6G90 - chains 1 and h of the 38 polymer chains in the assembly; structure by electron microscopy, 4.00 A resolution.

# Chain 1
Molecule: U1 snRNA
From: Saccharomyces cerevisiae
Sequence (407 nucleotides; each row starts with the number of its first residue; note: 161 numbers in that range are skipped by the numbering (no residue carries them; nothing is unmodelled there)):
     1 AUACUUACCU UAAGAUAUCA GAGGAGAUCA AGAAGUCCUA CUGAUCAAAC AUGCGCUUCC
    61 AAUAGUAGAA GGACGUUAAG CAUUUAUCAU UGAACUAUAA UUGUUCAUUG AAGUCAUUGA
   121 UGCAAACUCC UUGGUCACAC ACACAUACGG CGCGGAAGGC GUGUUUGCUG ACGUUUCCAU
   181 UCCCUUGUUU CAAUCAUUGG UUAAUCCCUU GAUUCCUUUG GGGAUUUUUG GGUUAAACUG
   241 AUUUUUGGGG CCCUUUGUUU CUUCUGCCUG GAGAAGUUUG ACACCAAAUU CAAAUUGGUG
   301 UUAGGGGAGC UGGGGCCUUU CAAAA
   378 NNNNNNNNNN NNNNNNN
   424 NNNNNNNNNN NNNNNNN
   516 UUUUGGAAGG UCUUGGU
   538 CGGGUGGAUC UUAUAAUUUU UGAUUUAUUU U
Not modelled in the structure: 62-66, 96-102, 113-114, 145-151, 174-180, 203-235, 260, 267-271, 278-279, 288-294, 565-568
Modified positions: PSU (pseudouridine-5'-monophosphate) at position 5; PSU (pseudouridine-5'-monophosphate) at position 6
What the authors report for this chain:
  - conformationally variable residues (order/disorder transition): A1 to U10

# Chain h
Protein: Small nuclear ribonucleoprotein Sm D1
From: Saccharomyces cerevisiae
UniProtKB: Q02260 (SMD1_YEAST); the construct has insertions or renumbered stretches relative to UniProt, so the offset changes along the chain: 1-49 = UniProt 1-49; 51-73 = UniProt 50-72; 78-146 = UniProt 78-146
Sequence (146 residues; row label = number of the first residue in the row; note: 5 numbers in that range are skipped by the numbering (no residue carries them; nothing is unmodelled there); a row labelled like 73A-73E holds insertion residues (73A, then the next letters in order)):
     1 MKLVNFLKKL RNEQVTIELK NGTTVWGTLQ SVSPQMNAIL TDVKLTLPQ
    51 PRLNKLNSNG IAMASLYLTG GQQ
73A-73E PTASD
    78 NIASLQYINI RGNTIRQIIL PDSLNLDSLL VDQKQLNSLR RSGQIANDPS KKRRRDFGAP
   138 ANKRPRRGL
Not modelled in the structure: 51-57, 73A-73E, 120-146
UniProt features mapped onto this chain:
  - motif: Lys-128 to Arg-144 (Nuclear localization signal)

# Interface between chain 1 and chain h
Residue-residue contacts (25; chain 1 residue first):
  U18(1) / Gln-110(h)  hydrogen bond to the sugar
  C19(1) / Gln-110(h)  sugar contact
  C19(1) / Asn-114(h)  hydrogen bond to the phosphate
  G35(1) / Arg-117(h)  hydrogen bond to the sugar
  U36(1) / Arg-117(h)  phosphate contact
  A47(1) / Arg-11(h)  sugar contact
  C547(1) / Pro-34(h)  phosphate contact
  U548(1) / Pro-34(h)  phosphate contact
  U549(1) / Lys-2(h)  salt bridge to the phosphate
  A552(1) / Lys-2(h)  salt bridge to the phosphate
  U557(1) / Gln-35(h)  hydrogen bond to the sugar
  U557(1) / Asn-37(h)  hydrogen bond to the base
  U557(1) / Arg-88(h)  salt bridge to the phosphate
  U557(1) / Gly-89(h)  base contact
  U557(1) / Asn-90(h)  hydrogen bond to the phosphate
  G559(1) / Lys-20(h)  hydrogen bond to the sugar
  G559(1) / Asn-90(h)  sugar contact
  G559(1) / Arg-93(h)  hydrogen bond to the base
  U561(1) / Ile-61(h)  sugar contact
  U562(1) / Lys-20(h)  base contact
  U562(1) / Asn-21(h)  base contact
  U562(1) / Gly-22(h)  base contact
  U562(1) / Asn-59(h)  hydrogen bond to the sugar
  U563(1) / Ser-58(h)  phosphate contact
  U563(1) / Asn-59(h)  phosphate contact
Also at the interface, not in a pair above, chain 1 (17 interface residues in all): A20, U556, U558
Also at the interface, not in a pair above, chain h (20 interface residues in all): Val-4, Arg-118

# Summary
The interface between chain 1 and chain h involves 17 residues on one side and 20 on the other; the contacts
include 9 hydrogen bonds and 3 salt bridges. Among the polar pairs are U557(1)/Asn-37(h), G559(1)/Arg-93(h)
and U18(1)/Gln-110(h). The paper reports conformational variability at A1(1).
Here chain 1 is U1 snRNA and chain h is Small nuclear ribonucleoprotein Sm D1, both from Saccharomyces
cerevisiae. Entry 6G90 (Prespliceosome structure provides insight into spliceosome assembly and regulation
(map A2)) was determined by electron microscopy.
